8VNV - chains N and P of the 9 polymer chains in the assembly; structure by electron microscopy, 3.10 A resolution.

Chain N:
Molecule: RBAP48
Organism: Homo sapiens
Reference sequence: Q09028 (RBBP4_HUMAN); numbering as in UniProt (aligned over 1-425)
Chain sequence (425 residues; numbered 1 to 425; the number before each row is that of its first residue):
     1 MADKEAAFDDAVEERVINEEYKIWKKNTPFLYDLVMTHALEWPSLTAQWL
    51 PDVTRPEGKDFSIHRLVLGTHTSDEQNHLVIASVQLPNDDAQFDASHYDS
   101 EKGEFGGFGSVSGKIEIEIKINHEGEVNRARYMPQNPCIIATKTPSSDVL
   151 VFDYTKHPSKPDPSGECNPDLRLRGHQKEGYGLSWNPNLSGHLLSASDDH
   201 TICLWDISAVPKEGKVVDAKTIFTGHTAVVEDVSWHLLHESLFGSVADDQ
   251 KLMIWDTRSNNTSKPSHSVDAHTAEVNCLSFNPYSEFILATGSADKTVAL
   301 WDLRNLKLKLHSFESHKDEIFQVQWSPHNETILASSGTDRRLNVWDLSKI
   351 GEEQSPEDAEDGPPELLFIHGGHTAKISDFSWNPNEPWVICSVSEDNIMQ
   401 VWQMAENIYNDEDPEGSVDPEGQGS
Disordered / not traced: 1-3, 94-105, 411-425
UniProt features mapped onto this chain:
  - modified residue: A2 (N-acetylalanine), K4 (N6-acetyllysine), S110 (Phosphoserine), K160 (N6-acetyllysine), S355 (Phosphoserine)
  - cross-link (Glycyl lysine isopeptide (Lys-Gly)): K4 (interchain with G-Cter in SUMO2), K160 (interchain with G-Cter in SUMO2)
  - mutagenesis: V35 (V35A: Loss of interaction with ARMC12), P43 (P43A: Loss of interaction with ZNF827 and loss of localization to telomeres; when associated with A-73), S73 (S73A: Loss of interaction with ZNF827 and loss of localization to telomeres; when associated with A-43), E126 to N128 (Loss of interaction with ZNF827), E126 (E126A: Loss of interaction with ZNF827 and loss of localization to telomeres; when associated with A-128 and A-179), N128 (N128A: Loss of interaction with ZNF827 and loss of localization to telomeres; when associated with A-126 and A-179), E179 (E179A: Loss of interaction with ZNF827 and loss of localization to telomeres; when associated with A-126 and A-128), Y181 (Y181A: Loss of interaction with ZNF827 and loss of localization to telomeres), E231 (E231A: Decreased interaction with ZNF827; when associated with A-277), N277 (N277A: Decreased interaction with ZNF827; when associated with A-231), E395 (E395A: Decreased interaction with ZNF827)

Chain P:
Molecule: Zinc finger protein AEBP2
Organism: Homo sapiens
Reference sequence: Q6ZN18 (AEBP2_HUMAN); residues 17-295 here correspond to UniProt positions 225-503 (UniProt number = residue number + 208)
Chain sequence (279 residues; row label = number of the first residue in the row):
    17 ISSTIMDVDSTISSGRSTPAMMNGQGSTTSSSKNIAYNCCWDQCQACFNS
    67 SPDLADHIRSIHVDGQRGGVFVCLWKGCKVYNTPSTSQSWLQRHMLTHSG
   117 DKPFKCVVGGCNASFASQGGLARHVPTHFSQQNSSKVSSQPKAKEESPSK
   167 AGMNKRRKLKNKRRRSLPRPHDFFDAQTLDAIRHRAICFNLSAHIESLGK
   217 GHSVVFHSTVIAKRKEDSGKIKLLLHWMPEDILPDVWVNESERHQLKTKV
   267 VHLSKLPKDTALLLDPNIYRTMPQKRLKR
Disordered / not traced: 17-178
UniProt features mapped onto this chain:
  - zinc finger: Y53 to H78 (C2H2-type 1), K92 to H114 (C2H2-type 2), F120 to H144 (C2H2-type 3)
  - region: T287 to R295 (Important for nucleosome binding activity of the PRC2 complex)
  - modified residue: S182 (Phosphoserine)

How chain N and chain P interact:
Contacting residue pairs - 40 pairs, chain N then chain P:
  F8(N) - A197(P)  hydrophobic
  D9(N) - R201(P)  salt bridge
  D9(N) - N283(P)  hydrogen bond
  D10(N) - R286(P)  salt bridge
  D10(N) - M288(P)
  V12(N) - T194(P)
  V12(N) - I198(P)  hydrophobic
  V12(N) - N283(P)
  E13(N) - P282(P)
  E13(N) - N283(P)
  E13(N) - Y285(P)
  E13(N) - R286(P)  hydrogen bond (side chain-backbone)
  E13(N) - M288(P)
  E14(N) - M288(P)
  R15(N) - F189(P)
  R15(N) - F190(P)
  R15(N) - D191(P)  salt bridge
  R15(N) - Q193(P)
  R15(N) - T194(P)
  V16(N) - F190(P)
  E19(N) - F190(P)
  E126(N) - K294(P)
  N128(N) - K294(P)  hydrogen bond
  P145(N) - K294(P)
  E179(N) - K294(P)
  Y181(N) - R295(P)  hydrogen bond (side chain-backbone)
  K296(N) - D275(P)  hydrogen bond (side chain-backbone)
  K317(N) - L278(P)
  K317(N) - I284(P)
  D318(N) - Y285(P)  hydrogen bond
  D318(N) - T287(P)  hydrogen bond
  F321(N) - R295(P)
  T338(N) - Y285(P)  hydrogen bond (backbone-side chain)
  D339(N) - Y285(P)
  R340(N) - Y285(P)
  R340(N) - R286(P)
  E360(N) - S270(P)
  K376(N) - R292(P)
  K376(N) - R295(P)
  E395(N) - R292(P)  salt bridge
Interface residues without a listed pair, chain N (29 interface residues in all): N18, L45, N277, E319, A359
Interface residues without a listed pair, chain P (25 interface residues in all): H268, K271, K274, P289

In short:
29 residues of chain N face 25 of chain P across their interface; the contacts include 8 hydrogen bonds and 4
salt bridges. Among the polar pairs are D9(N)-R201(P), D10(N)-R286(P) and R15(N)-D191(P). From UniProt: 11
mutagenesis sites on chain N.
Here chain N is RBAP48 and chain P is Zinc finger protein AEBP2, both from Homo sapiens. Entry 8VNV
(PRC2_AJ1-450 bound to H3K36me3 with histone H3 tail engaged) was determined by electron microscopy, deposited
together with 8VMI, 8VMJ, 8VML, 8VMN, 8VNZ, 8VO0 and 8VOB.
